6XEU - chains A and D of the 4 polymer chains in the assembly; structure by electron microscopy, 3.20 A resolution.

Chain A (and D):
Molecule: G protein-activated inward rectifier potassium channel 2
Organism: Mus musculus
Notes: chain D of this document is another copy of the same molecule, construct and numbering; everything in this record applies to it too
Reference sequence: A0A338P6L0 (A0A338P6L0_MOUSE); residues 52-380 here correspond to UniProt positions 34-362 (UniProt number = residue number - 18)
Chain sequence (340 residues; each row starts with the number of its first residue):
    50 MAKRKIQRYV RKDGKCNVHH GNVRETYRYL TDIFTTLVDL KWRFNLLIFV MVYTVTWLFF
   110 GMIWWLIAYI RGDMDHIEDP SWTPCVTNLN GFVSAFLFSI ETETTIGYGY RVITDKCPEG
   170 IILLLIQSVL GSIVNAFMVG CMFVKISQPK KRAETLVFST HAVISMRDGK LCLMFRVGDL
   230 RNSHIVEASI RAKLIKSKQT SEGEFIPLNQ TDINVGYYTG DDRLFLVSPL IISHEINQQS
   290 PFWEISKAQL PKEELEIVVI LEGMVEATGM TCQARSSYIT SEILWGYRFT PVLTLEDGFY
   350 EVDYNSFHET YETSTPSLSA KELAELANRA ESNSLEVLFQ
Not modelled in the structure: 50-54, 383-389
Disulfide bonds: Cys-134/Cys-166
Construct notes: expression tag (50-51, 381-389)
Metal / ion sites: K+ site 1: Thr-154 (shared with Thr-154(D) of chain D; 1 residue of chain G; 1 residue of chain J); K+ site 2: Ile-155 (shared with Ile-155(D) of chain D; 2 residues of chain G; 1 residue of chain J); K+ site 3: Gly-156, Tyr-157 (shared with Gly-156(D), Tyr-157(D) of chain D; 2 residues of chain G; 2 residues of chain J); Na+: Arg-230, Ser-232
Residues lining bound ligands: PIO ([(2R)-2-octanoyloxy-3-[oxidanyl-[(1R,2R,3S,4R,5R,6S)-2,3,6-tris(oxidanyl)-4,5-diphosphonooxy-cyclohexyl]oxy-phosphoryl]oxy-propyl] octanoate): Lys-64, Lys-90, Trp-91, Arg-92, Lys-194, Gln-197, Lys-199, Lys-200
What the authors report for this chain:
  - binding site for PIO: Lys-64, Lys-90, Trp-91, Arg-92, Lys-194, Lys-199, Lys-200
  - binding site for K+: Tyr-266, Gly-318
  - conformationally variable residues (order/disorder transition): Val-67 to Tyr-78, Arg-92, Gln-197 to Glu-203

How chain A and chain D interact:
Contacting residue pairs (72; chain A residue first):
  Gln-56(A) with Leu-344(D); Tyr-349(D), hydrogen bond
  Tyr-58(A) with Val-276(D); Tyr-349(D), hydrophobic
  Asn-66(A) with Gly-347(D); Tyr-349(D)
  Val-67(A) with Val-276(D), hydrophobic; Tyr-349(D); Val-351(D), hydrophobic
  His-68(A) with Tyr-349(D), hydrogen bond (backbone-backbone); Glu-350(D), salt bridge; Val-351(D)
  His-69(A) with Val-276(D); Tyr-353(D), hydrogen bond
  Gly-70(A) with Val-351(D); Tyr-353(D)
  Asn-71(A) with Asp-352(D), hydrogen bond; Tyr-353(D); Asn-354(D)
  Arg-77(A) with Glu-203(D), hydrogen bond (side chain-backbone)
  Tyr-78(A) with Leu-229(D), hydrogen bond (side chain-backbone); Arg-230(D)
  Thr-80(A) with Glu-203(D)
  Asp-81(A) with Lys-200(D); Glu-203(D); Thr-204(D); Arg-230(D), salt bridge
  Phe-83(A) with Ser-196(D)
  Thr-85(A) with Arg-230(D), hydrogen bond
  Val-87(A) with Ala-316(D), hydrophobic
  Asp-88(A) with Arg-230(D)
  Phe-147(A) with Tyr-157(D)
  Thr-151(A) with Ile-155(D); Tyr-157(D), hydrogen bond
  Thr-154(A) with Thr-154(D); Ile-155(D)
  Ile-155(A) with Ile-155(D)
  Gly-156(A) with Gly-156(D)
  Tyr-157(A) with Tyr-157(D)
  Val-161(A) with Tyr-157(D), hydrophobic
  Ile-162(A) with Tyr-157(D), hydrophobic; Arg-160(D), hydrogen bond (backbone-side chain)
  Asp-164(A) with Ser-143(D)
  Ile-170(A) with Phe-145(D), hydrophobic
  Leu-173(A) with Ile-149(D), hydrophobic
  Leu-174(A) with Thr-103(D); Trp-106(D), hydrophobic
  Ser-181(A) with Val-188(D)
  Ala-185(A) with Val-188(D), hydrophobic
  Phe-186(A) with Ile-195(D), hydrophobic
  Gly-189(A) with Phe-192(D)
  Gln-197(A) with Ala-316(D)
  Pro-198(A) with Ala-316(D)
  Arg-240(A) with Arg-272(D), hydrogen bond (side chain-backbone)
  Lys-242(A) with Arg-272(D)
  Ser-250(A) with Asp-217(D)
  Glu-251(A) with Arg-216(D); Asp-217(D), hydrogen bond (side chain-backbone); Gly-218(D), hydrogen bond (side chain-backbone); Arg-337(D)
  Glu-253(A) with Arg-216(D), salt bridge
  Ile-255(A) with Arg-216(D)
  Leu-257(A) with Leu-342(D), hydrophobic
  Gln-259(A) with Phe-274(D), hydrogen bond (side chain-backbone)
  Asp-261(A) with Gly-269(D)
  Tyr-266(A) with Gly-269(D)
  Tyr-267(A) with Tyr-267(D); Thr-268(D)
  Ile-309(A) with Phe-274(D), hydrophobic
  Glu-311(A) with Glu-236(D)
  Thr-320(A) with Met-313(D), hydrogen bond
  Gln-322(A) with Val-235(D)
Interface residues without a listed pair, chain A (62 interface residues in all): Cys-65, Val-72, Thr-84, Gly-158, Arg-160, Thr-163, Ser-177, Val-178, Ile-182, Val-193, Lys-199, Pro-256, Arg-324
Interface residues without a listed pair, chain D (58 interface residues in all): Leu-95, Tyr-102, Val-142, Leu-146, Thr-153, Tyr-159, Met-215, Ser-232, His-233, Tyr-266, Asp-270, Leu-273, Ser-277, Leu-279, Glu-315, Thr-317

Overview:
62 residues of chain A face 58 of chain D across their interface; the contacts include 14 hydrogen bonds and 3
salt bridges. Polar pairs include His-68(A)/Glu-350(D), Asp-81(A)/Arg-230(D) and Glu-253(A)/Arg-216(D). From
the paper: a binding site for PIO at Lys-64(A), Lys-90(A) and Trp-91(A) among others; a binding site for K+ at
Tyr-266(A) and Gly-318(A).
Chain A and chain D are both G protein-activated inward rectifier potassium channel 2 (Mus musculus); the
structure, CryoEM structure of GIRK2PIP2* - G protein-gated inwardly rectifying potassium channel GIRK2 with
PIP2, was determined by electron microscopy together with 6XEV from the same study.
